PDB entry 1N45 | X-ray diffraction, 1.50 A resolution | chain A

== Chain A ==
Molecule: heme oxygenase 1
Organism: Homo sapiens
Notes: EC 1.14.99.3
UniProt: P09601 (HMOX1_HUMAN); numbering as in UniProt (aligned over 1-233)
Sequence (233 residues; each row starts with the number of its first residue):
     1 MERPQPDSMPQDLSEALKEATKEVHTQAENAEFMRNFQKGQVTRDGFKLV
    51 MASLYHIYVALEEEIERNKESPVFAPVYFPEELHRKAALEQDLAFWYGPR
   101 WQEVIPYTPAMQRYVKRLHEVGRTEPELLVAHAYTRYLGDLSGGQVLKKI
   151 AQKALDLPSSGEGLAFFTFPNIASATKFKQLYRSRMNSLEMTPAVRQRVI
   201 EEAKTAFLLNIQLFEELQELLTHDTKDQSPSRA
Unresolved in the structure: 1-9, 224-233
Ion coordination: heme Fe near His25 (its only coordinating residue here)
Small-molecule neighbours: heme (HEM): Ser14, Lys18, His25, Ala28, Glu29, Met34, Gln38, Tyr134, Thr135, Arg136, Leu138, Gly139, Ser142, Gly143, Val146, Leu147, Lys179, Arg183, Phe207, Asn210, Phe214
Swiss-Prot annotation at these positions:
  - binding site (heme b): Lys18, His25, Tyr134, Arg183
  - site: Asp140 (Important for catalytic activity)
  - modified residue: Ser229 (Phosphoserine)

== Overview ==
Bound to chain A: heme. Curated annotation (UniProt) lists 4 heme b-binding residues.
Chain A is heme oxygenase 1 (Homo sapiens); the structure, X-ray crystal structure of human heme oxygenase-1
(ho-1) in complex with its substrate heme, was determined by X-ray diffraction together with 1NI6 and 1N3U
from the same study.
